PDB entry 8RVB | X-ray diffraction, 1.95 A resolution | chains A and B

# Chain A
Molecule: 2'-O-methyltransferase nsp16
Source organism: Severe acute respiratory syndrome coronavirus 2
Notes: EC 2.1.1.57
Reference sequence: P0DTD1 (R1AB_SARS2); residues 1-298 here correspond to UniProt positions 6799-7096 (UniProt number = residue number + 6798)
Sequence (302 residues; row label = number of the first residue in the row; numbers below 1 keep their minus sign (Gly-3 is residue -3)):
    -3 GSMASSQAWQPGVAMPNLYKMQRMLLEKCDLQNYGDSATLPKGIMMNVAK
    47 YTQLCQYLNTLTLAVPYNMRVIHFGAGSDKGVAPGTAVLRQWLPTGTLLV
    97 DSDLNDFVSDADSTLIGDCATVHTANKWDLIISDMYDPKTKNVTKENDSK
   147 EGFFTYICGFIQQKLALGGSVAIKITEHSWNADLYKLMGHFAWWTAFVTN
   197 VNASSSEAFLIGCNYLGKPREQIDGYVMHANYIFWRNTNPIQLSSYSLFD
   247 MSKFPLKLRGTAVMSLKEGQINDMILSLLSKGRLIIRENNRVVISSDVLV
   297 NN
Unresolved in the structure: -3 to 0
Sequence notes: expression tag (-3 to 0)
Residues lining bound ligands: A1H29 ((2R,3R,4S,5S)-2-(6-aminopurin-9-yl)-5-[2-(1H-1,2,3-triazol-4-yl)ethylsulfanylmethyl]oxolane-3,4-diol): Asn43, Tyr47, His69, Gly71, Ala72, Gly73, Ser74, Pro80, Gly81, Asp99, Leu100, Asn101, Gly113, Asp114, Cys115, Asp130, Met131, Tyr132, Phe149
UniProt features mapped onto this chain:
  - active site: Lys46, Asp130, Lys170, Glu203

# Chain B
Molecule: Non-structural protein 10
Source organism: Severe acute respiratory syndrome coronavirus 2
Reference sequence: P0DTC1 (R1A_SARS2); residues 1-139 here correspond to UniProt positions 4254-4392 (UniProt number = residue number + 4253)
Sequence (142 residues; row label = number of the first residue in the row; numbers below 1 keep their minus sign (Gly-2 is residue -2)):
    -2 GSMAGNATEVPANSTVLSFCAFAVDAAKAYKDYLASGGQPITNCVKMLCT
    48 HTGTGQAITVTPEANMDQESFGGASCCLYCRCHIDHPNPKGFCDLKGKYV
    98 QIPTTCANDPVGFTLKNTVCTVCGMWKGYGCSCDQLREPMLQ
Unresolved in the structure: -2 to 17, 133-139
Sequence notes: expression tag (-2 to 0)
Ion coordination: Zn2+ site 1: Cys74, Cys77, His83, Cys90; Zn2+ site 2: Cys117, Cys120, Cys128, Cys130

# Chain A / chain B interface
Pairs across the interface - 42 pairs, chain A then chain B:
  Lys38(A) - Lys43(B)  hydrogen bond (backbone-side chain)
  Gly39(A) - Lys43(B)
  Ile40(A) - Lys43(B)
  Ile40(A) - Met44(B)
  Ile40(A) - Leu45(B)  hydrophobic
  Met41(A) - Asn40(B)
  Met41(A) - Cys41(B)
  Val44(A) - Val42(B)  hydrophobic
  Val44(A) - Lys43(B)
  Thr48(A) - Leu45(B)
  Lys76(A) - Asn40(B)
  Val78(A) - Asn40(B)
  Val78(A) - Val42(B)  hydrophobic
  Val78(A) - Ser72(B)
  Val78(A) - Arg78(B)
  Pro80(A) - Val42(B)  hydrophobic
  Ala83(A) - Val42(B)  hydrophobic
  Ala83(A) - Met44(B)
  Ala83(A) - Tyr96(B)  hydrogen bond (backbone-side chain)
  Val84(A) - Met44(B)
  Arg86(A) - Gly94(B)  hydrogen bond (side chain-backbone)
  Arg86(A) - Tyr96(B)
  Gln87(A) - Met44(B)
  Gln87(A) - Leu45(B)  hydrogen bond (side chain-backbone)
  Gln87(A) - Pro59(B)
  Gln87(A) - Tyr96(B)  hydrogen bond (backbone-side chain)
  Val104(A) - Cys77(B)
  Val104(A) - Arg78(B)
  Val104(A) - His80(B)
  Ser105(A) - Ala71(B)
  Ser105(A) - Lys93(B)  hydrogen bond (backbone-side chain)
  Asp106(A) - Gly69(B)
  Asp106(A) - Gly70(B)  hydrogen bond (side chain-backbone)
  Asp106(A) - Ala71(B)  hydrogen bond (side chain-backbone)
  Asp106(A) - Lys93(B)
  Asp106(A) - Gly94(B)  hydrogen bond (side chain-backbone)
  Asp106(A) - Lys95(B)
  Ala107(A) - Lys93(B)
  Leu244(A) - Leu45(B)  hydrophobic
  Met247(A) - Leu45(B)
  Met247(A) - Thr47(B)
  Ser248(A) - Thr47(B)
Interface residues without a listed pair, chain A (23 interface residues in all): Pro37, Ala45, Thr91
Interface residues without a listed pair, chain B (23 interface residues in all): Cys46, Val57, Thr58, Leu92

# Overview
Chain A and chain B each contribute 23 residues to their interface, with 9 hydrogen bonds. Polar contacts
include Lys38(A)-Lys43(B), Ala83(A)-Tyr96(B) and Arg86(A)-Gly94(B). Bound to chain A: compound A1H29. UniProt
lists 4 active-site residues on chain A.
Chain A is 2'-O-methyltransferase nsp16 and chain B is Non-structural protein 10, both from Severe acute
respiratory syndrome coronavirus 2; the structure, SARS-CoV-2 nsp16-nsp10 in complex with SAM derivative
inhibitor 8, was determined by X-ray diffraction (same publication as 8RV4, 8RV5, 8RV6, 8RV7, 8RV8, 8RV9 and 4
further entries).
